Entry 4ZCU (X-ray diffraction, 2.10 A resolution); this record covers chain A.

Chain A:
Name: Calcium-binding mitochondrial carrier protein SCaMC-1
From: Homo sapiens
UniProtKB: Q6NUK1 (SCMC1_HUMAN); residue numbers follow UniProt; this construct covers 14-174
Chain sequence (165 residues; each row starts with the number of its first residue):
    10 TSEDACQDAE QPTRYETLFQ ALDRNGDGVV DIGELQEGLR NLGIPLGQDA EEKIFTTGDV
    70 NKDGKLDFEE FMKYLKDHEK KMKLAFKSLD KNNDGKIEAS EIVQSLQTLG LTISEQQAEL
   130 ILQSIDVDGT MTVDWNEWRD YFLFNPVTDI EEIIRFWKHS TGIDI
Unresolved in the structure: 10-21, 140
Construct notes: expression tag (10-13)
Bound ions: Ca2+ site 1: Asp-32, Asn-34, Asp-36, Val-38, Glu-43; Ca2+ site 2: Asp-68, Asn-70, Asp-72, Lys-74, Glu-79; Ca2+ site 3: Asp-99, Asn-101, Asp-103, Lys-105, Glu-107, Glu-110; Ca2+ site 4: Asp-135, Thr-139, Thr-141

Summary:
Asp-32, Asn-34, Asp-36, Val-38 and Glu-43 coordinate Ca2+ site 1. The Ca2+ site 2 is built by Asp-68, Asn-70,
Asp-72, Lys-74 and Glu-79.
Chain A is Calcium-binding mitochondrial carrier protein SCaMC-1 (Homo sapiens); the structure, Structure of
calcium-bound regulatory domain of the human ATP-Mg/Pi carrier in the P2 form, was determined by X-ray
diffraction (same publication as 4ZCV).
